PDB entry 8BRD | electron microscopy, 2.48 A resolution | chains A and G of the 7 polymer chains in the assembly

# Chain A
Protein: Chemotaxis protein PomA
From: Vibrio alginolyticus
Reference sequence: O06873 (POMA_VIBAL); residue numbers follow UniProt; this construct covers 3-252
Sequence (250 residues; each row starts with the number of its first residue):
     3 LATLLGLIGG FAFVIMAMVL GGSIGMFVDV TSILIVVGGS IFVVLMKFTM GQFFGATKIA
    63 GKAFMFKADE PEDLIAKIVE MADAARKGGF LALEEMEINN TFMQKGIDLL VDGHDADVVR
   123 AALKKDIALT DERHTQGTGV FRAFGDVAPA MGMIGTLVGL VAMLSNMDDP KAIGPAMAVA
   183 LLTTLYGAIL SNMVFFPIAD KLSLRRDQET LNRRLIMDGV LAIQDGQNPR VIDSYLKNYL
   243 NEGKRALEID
Reported in the primary citation:
  - conformationally variable residues (side-chain flip): Thr-158, Thr-186 (from molecular simulation)
  - conformationally variable residues (side-chain flip): Met-155

# Chain G
Protein: Flagellar motor protein, VaPomB
From: Vibrio alginolyticus
Sequence (51 residues; row label = number of the first residue in the row):
    11 PPPGLPLWMG TFADLMSLLM CFFVLLLSFS EMDVLKFKQI AGSMKFAFGV Q
Metal / ion sites: Na+: Asp-24 (shared with 1 residue of chain B)
Reported in the primary citation:
  - Na+ coordination: Asp-24
  - conformationally variable residues (side-chain flip): Asp-24 (from molecular simulation)

# Interface between chain A and chain G
Contacting residue pairs (18; chain A residue first):
  Asp-148(A) with Trp-18(G)
  Pro-151(A) with Trp-18(G)
  Met-155(A) with Trp-18(G); Thr-21(G); Phe-22(G), hydrogen bond (side chain-backbone)
  Thr-158(A) with Leu-25(G)
  Leu-159(A) with Leu-25(G), hydrophobic
  Leu-162(A) with Leu-25(G), hydrophobic; Leu-29(G), hydrophobic
  Met-165(A) with Phe-32(G), hydrophobic
  Leu-166(A) with Phe-32(G), hydrophobic
  Met-169(A) with Phe-32(G), hydrophobic
  Ile-175(A) with Phe-32(G), hydrophobic; Leu-36(G), hydrophobic
  Met-179(A) with Leu-29(G), hydrophobic; Phe-32(G), hydrophobic; Phe-33(G), hydrophobic
  Thr-186(A) with Leu-25(G)
Other interface residues (no listed pair), chain A (14 interface residues in all): Ala-152, Leu-183
Other interface residues (no listed pair), chain G (10 interface residues in all): Met-26, Leu-28

# Summary
14 residues of chain A and 10 residues of chain G are in contact; the contacts include 1 hydrogen bond. Its
one hydrogen-bonded contact is Met-155(A)/Phe-22(G). The paper reports Na+ coordination by Asp-24(G);
conformational variability at Thr-158(A), Thr-186(A) and Asp-24(G) among others.
Here chain A is Chemotaxis protein PomA and chain G is Flagellar motor protein, VaPomB, both from Vibrio
alginolyticus. Entry 8BRD (Mechanisms of ion selectivity and rotor coupling in the bacterial flagellar
sodium-driven stator unit) was determined by electron microscopy (same publication as 8BRI).
